Entry 8H0F (X-ray diffraction, 1.87 A resolution); this record covers chains A and B of the 3 polymer chains in the assembly.

[Chain A]
Molecule: collagen-like peptide chain A
Amino-acid sequence (31 residues; each row starts with the number of its first residue):
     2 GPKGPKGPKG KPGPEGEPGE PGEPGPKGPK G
Modified / non-standard residues: Pro13, Pro19, Pro22, Pro25 (4-hydroxyproline; HYP)

[Chain B]
Molecule: collagen-like peptide chain B
Amino-acid sequence (31 residues; each row starts with the number of its first residue):
     2 GPDGDPGDPG DPGPDGRPGP DGPDGPAGDP G
Modified / non-standard residues: Pro7, Pro10, Pro13, Pro19, Pro31 (4-hydroxyproline; HYP)

[How chain A and chain B interact]
Pairs across the interface (57; chain A residue first):
  Gly2(A) with Gly2(B); Pro3(B)
  Pro3(A) with Gly2(B); Pro3(B)
  Lys4(A) with Pro3(B); Asp4(B); Gly5(B); Asp6(B), salt bridge
  Gly5(A) with Pro3(B), hydrogen bond (backbone-backbone); Gly5(B)
  Pro6(A) with Gly5(B)
  Lys7(A) with Asp6(B); Pro7(B); Asp9(B), salt bridge
  Gly8(A) with Asp6(B), hydrogen bond (backbone-backbone); Gly8(B)
  Pro9(A) with Gly8(B)
  Lys10(A) with Asp9(B); Pro10(B); Asp12(B), salt bridge
  Gly11(A) with Asp9(B), hydrogen bond (backbone-backbone); Gly11(B)
  Lys12(A) with Gly11(B)
  Pro13(A) with Asp12(B)
  Gly14(A) with Asp12(B), hydrogen bond (backbone-backbone); Gly14(B)
  Pro15(A) with Gly14(B)
  Glu16(A) with Pro15(B); Arg18(B), salt bridge
  Gly17(A) with Pro15(B), hydrogen bond (backbone-backbone); Gly17(B)
  Glu18(A) with Gly17(B)
  Pro19(A) with Arg18(B)
  Gly20(A) with Arg18(B), hydrogen bond (backbone-backbone); Pro19(B); Gly20(B); Pro21(B)
  Glu21(A) with Gly20(B)
  Pro22(A) with Pro21(B)
  Gly23(A) with Pro21(B), hydrogen bond (backbone-backbone); Gly23(B)
  Glu24(A) with Gly23(B)
  Pro25(A) with Pro24(B)
  Gly26(A) with Pro24(B), hydrogen bond (backbone-backbone); Gly26(B)
  Pro27(A) with Gly26(B)
  Lys28(A) with Pro27(B); Ala28(B); Gly29(B); Asp30(B), salt bridge
  Gly29(A) with Pro27(B), hydrogen bond (backbone-backbone); Gly29(B)
  Pro30(A) with Gly29(B)
  Lys31(A) with Asp30(B); Pro31(B)
  Gly32(A) with Asp30(B), hydrogen bond (backbone-backbone); Gly32(B)
Interface residues without a listed pair, chain B (31 interface residues in all): Pro13, Asp16, Asp22, Asp25

[In short]
The chain A/chain B interface involves 31 residues from each chain, with 10 hydrogen bonds and 5 salt bridges.
Polar pairs include Lys4(A)-Asp6(B), Lys7(A)-Asp9(B) and Lys10(A)-Asp12(B).
Here chain A is collagen-like peptide chain A and chain B is collagen-like peptide chain B. Entry 8H0F
(Crystal structure of collagen heterotrimer with KD,ER and KE axial pairs) was determined by X-ray diffraction
together with 8GZO and 8H0E from the same study.
